PDB entry 7R5R | electron microscopy, 2.44 A resolution | chains C and I of the 12 polymer chains in the assembly

[Chain C]
Protein: Histone H2A type 1-C
From: Homo sapiens
UniProtKB: Q93077 (H2A1C_HUMAN); residues 0-129 here correspond to UniProt positions 1-130 (UniProt number = residue number + 1)
Sequence (130 residues; row label = number of the first residue in the row; numbering starts at 0):
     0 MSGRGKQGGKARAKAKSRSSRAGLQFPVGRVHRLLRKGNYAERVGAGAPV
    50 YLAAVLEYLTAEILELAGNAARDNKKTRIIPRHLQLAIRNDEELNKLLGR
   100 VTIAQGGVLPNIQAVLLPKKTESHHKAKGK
Not modelled in the structure: 0-13, 112-129
UniProt features mapped onto this chain:
  - modified residue: Ser1 (N-acetylserine), Arg3 (Citrulline), Lys5 (N6-(2-hydroxyisobutyryl)lysine), Lys9 (N6-(2-hydroxyisobutyryl)lysine), Lys13 (N6-(beta-hydroxybutyryl)lysine), Lys36 (N6-(2-hydroxyisobutyryl)lysine), Lys74 (N6-(2-hydroxyisobutyryl)lysine), Lys75 (N6-(2-hydroxyisobutyryl)lysine), Lys95 (N6-(2-hydroxyisobutyryl)lysine), Gln104 (N5-methylglutamine), Lys118 (N6-(2-hydroxyisobutyryl)lysine), Lys119 (N6-crotonyllysine), Thr120 (Phosphothreonine), Lys125 (N6-crotonyllysine)
  - cross-link (Glycyl lysine isopeptide (Lys-Gly)): Lys13 (interchain with G-Cter in ubiquitin), Lys15 (interchain with G-Cter in ubiquitin), Lys119 (interchain with G-Cter in ubiquitin)

[Chain I]
Molecule: 171-nt DNA strand
Sequence (171 nucleotides; row label = number of the first residue in the row; numbers below 1 keep their minus sign (DT-73 is residue -73)):
   -73 TCCAAATGTCCAATTCCAGATACTACAAAAAGAGTGTTTCAAAACTGCTC
   -23 TATGAAAAGGAATGTTCAACTCTATGAGTTGAATGCAAACATCACATAGA
    27 AGTTTCTGAGAATGCTTCTGTCTAGTTTTTATGTGAACATATTCCCGTTT
    77 CCAACGAAGGCCTCAAAGCGG
Not modelled in the structure: -73 to -65, 69-97

[Chain C / chain I interface]
Pairs across the interface (11):
  Ala14(C) - DA-43(I)  phosphate contact
  Ala14(C) - DG-42(I)  phosphate contact
  Lys15(C) - DA-43(I)  phosphate contact
  Lys15(C) - DG-42(I)  phosphate contact
  Arg17(C) - DA-43(I)  salt bridge to the phosphate
  Arg20(C) - DG-42(I)  salt bridge to the phosphate
  Gly28(C) - DA-43(I)  phosphate contact
  Arg32(C) - DA-44(I)  salt bridge to the phosphate
  Glu41(C) - DT-35(I)  phosphate contact
  Arg42(C) - DT-35(I)  sugar contact
  Arg77(C) - DA-54(I)  sugar contact
Other interface residues (no listed pair), chain C (10 interface residues in all): Arg29
Other interface residues (no listed pair), chain I (6 interface residues in all): DT-36

[Overview]
Chain C and chain I form an interface of 10 and 6 residues respectively, with 3 salt bridges. Among the polar
pairs are Arg17(C)-DA-43(I), Arg20(C)-DG-42(I) and Arg32(C)-DA-44(I).
Chain C is Histone H2A type 1-C (Homo sapiens) and chain I is a 171-nt DNA strand; the structure, Structure of
the human CCAN CENP-A alpha-satellite complex, was determined by electron microscopy (same publication as
7PB4, 7PB8, 7PII, 7PKN, 7R5S, 7R5V, 7YWX and 7YYH).
